PDB entry 9NXJ | X-ray diffraction, 2.32 A resolution | chain A

[Chain A]
Molecule: Glycoside hydrolase family 43
From: Acetivibrio thermocellus DSM 1313
UniProt: A3DHB3 (A3DHB3_ACET2); residues 148-475 here correspond to UniProt positions 167-494 (UniProt number = residue number + 19)
Sequence (337 residues; each row starts with the number of its first residue):
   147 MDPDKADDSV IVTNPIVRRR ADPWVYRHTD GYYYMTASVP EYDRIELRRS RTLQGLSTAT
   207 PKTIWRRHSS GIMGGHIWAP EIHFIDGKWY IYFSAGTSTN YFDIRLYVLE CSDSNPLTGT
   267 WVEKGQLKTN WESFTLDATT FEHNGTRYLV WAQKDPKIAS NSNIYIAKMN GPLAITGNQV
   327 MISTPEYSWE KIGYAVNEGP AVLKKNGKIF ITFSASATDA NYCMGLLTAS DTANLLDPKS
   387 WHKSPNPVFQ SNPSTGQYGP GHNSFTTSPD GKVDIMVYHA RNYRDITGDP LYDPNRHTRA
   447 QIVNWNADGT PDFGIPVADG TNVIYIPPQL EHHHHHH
Disordered / not traced: 147-148, 475-483
Construct notes: initiating methionine (147); expression tag (476-483)
Residues lining bound ligands: alpha-L-arabinofuranose (AHR): D168, S184, Y188, W224, A225, L282, D283, Y340, E344, T364, Y368, H408, H425, R442
Reported in the primary citation:
  - mutagenesis - D168A, D283A, E344A: abolished catalytic activity on pNPAra
  - mutagenesis - H408A: increased catalytic activity

[Overview]
Chain A binds alpha-L-arabinofuranose. The paper reports that D168A, D283A and E344A abolish catalytic
activity on pNPAra; H408A increases catalytic activity.
Chain A is Glycoside hydrolase family 43 (Acetivibrio thermocellus DSM 1313); the structure, The GH43 domain
of an alpha-l-arabinofuranosidase (AtAbf43C_GH43) from Acetivibrio thermocellus DSM1313, was determined by
X-ray diffraction, deposited together with 9NXG, 9NXH and 9NXI.
